2NVL - chains A and B of the 10 polymer chains in the assembly; structure by X-ray diffraction, 2.36 A resolution.

# Chain A (and B)
Name: Probable peroxiredoxin
Source organism: Aeropyrum pernix
Notes: EC 1.11.1.15; chain B of this document is another copy of the same molecule, construct and numbering; everything in this record applies to it too
UniProtKB: Q9Y9L0 (TDXH_AERPE); residues 1-250 here = UniProt positions 1-250
Amino-acid sequence (250 residues; row label = number of the first residue in the row):
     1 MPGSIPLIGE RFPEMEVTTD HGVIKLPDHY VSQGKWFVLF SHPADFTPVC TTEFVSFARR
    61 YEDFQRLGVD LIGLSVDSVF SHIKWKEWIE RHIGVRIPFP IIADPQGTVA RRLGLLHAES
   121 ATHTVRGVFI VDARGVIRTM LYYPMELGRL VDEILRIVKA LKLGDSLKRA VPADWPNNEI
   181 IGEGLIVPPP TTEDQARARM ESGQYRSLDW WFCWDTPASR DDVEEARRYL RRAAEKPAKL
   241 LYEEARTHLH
Disordered / not traced: 1-3, 246-250 (chain B: 1-3, 121-122, 246-250)
Sequence notes: engineered mutation Ser207 (Cys in Q9Y9L0)
Modified residues: Cys50 (cysteinesulfonic acid; OCS)
UniProt features mapped onto this chain:
  - active site: Cys50 (Cysteine sulfenic acid (-SOH) intermediate)
  - binding site (substrate): Arg126
  - mutagenesis: Cys50 (C50S: Abolishes enzyme activity), Cys213 (C213S: Abolishes enzyme activity)
What the authors report for this chain:
  - post-translational modification sites: Cys50
  - conformationally variable residues (side-chain flip): Arg126
  - contacts within the chain: Cys50-Arg126
  - catalytic residues: His42, Arg149 (proposed by the authors, not directly observed)

# How chain A and chain B interact
Contacting residue pairs - 171 pairs, chain A then chain B:
  Ser4(A) with Ser4(B)
  Ile5(A) with Ile5(B), hydrophobic
  Leu7(A) with Leu116(B); His117(B)
  Ile8(A) with His117(B), hydrogen bond (backbone-side chain); Ala118(B); Glu119(B); Val125(B), hydrophobic; Tyr142(B); Tyr143(B)
  Gly9(A) with Ala118(B); Glu119(B)
  Glu10(A) with Ala118(B)
  Phe46(A) with Trp211(B)
  Thr47(A) with Trp211(B)
  Pro48(A) with Ile186(B), hydrophobic; Trp211(B); Phe212(B), hydrophobic
  Val49(A) with Ala170(B), hydrophobic; Val171(B); Ile186(B)
  Thr51(A) with Trp211(B); Phe212(B)
  Thr52(A) with Pro172(B); Ala173(B), hydrogen bond (side chain-backbone); Asn178(B); Phe212(B)
  Glu53(A) with Ala173(B)
  Val55(A) with Ile180(B), hydrophobic
  Ser56(A) with Asp174(B), hydrogen bond
  Arg59(A) with Glu179(B), salt bridge
  Arg60(A) with Glu179(B), salt bridge
  Trp85(A) with Trp211(B)
  Trp88(A) with Leu208(B); Asp209(B), hydrogen bond; Trp211(B)
  Ile93(A) with Ile180(B), hydrophobic
  His117(A) with Ile5(B); Leu7(B); Ile8(B), hydrogen bond (side chain-backbone)
  Ala118(A) with Leu7(B); Ile8(B), hydrogen bond (backbone-backbone); Gly9(B); Glu10(B)
  Glu119(A) with Ile8(B), hydrogen bond (backbone-backbone); Gly9(B)
  Arg138(A) with Pro144(B); Glu146(B), salt bridge
  Thr139(A) with Tyr142(B); Pro144(B)
  Met140(A) with Leu141(B); Tyr142(B), hydrogen bond (backbone-backbone)
  Leu141(A) with Met140(B); Tyr143(B), hydrophobic
  Tyr142(A) with Ile8(B), hydrophobic; Thr139(B); Met140(B), hydrogen bond (backbone-backbone); Tyr142(B), hydrophobic
  Tyr143(A) with Ile8(B); Leu141(B), hydrophobic; Glu153(B), hydrogen bond; Ile157(B)
  Pro144(A) with Arg138(B); Thr139(B); Leu161(B), hydrophobic
  Glu146(A) with Arg138(B), salt bridge; Leu161(B); Ala170(B); Val171(B), hydrogen bond (backbone-backbone)
  Leu147(A) with Ile157(B), hydrophobic; Leu161(B), hydrophobic; Val171(B)
  Gly148(A) with Arg156(B), hydrogen bond (backbone-side chain); Val171(B), hydrogen bond (backbone-backbone); Ala173(B)
  Arg149(A) with Ala173(B); Asp174(B), hydrogen bond (backbone-backbone)
  Leu150(A) with Glu153(B); Arg156(B); Asp174(B)
  Val151(A) with Asp174(B), hydrogen bond (backbone-side chain)
  Glu153(A) with Tyr143(B), hydrogen bond; Leu150(B)
  Arg156(A) with Gly148(B), hydrogen bond (side chain-backbone); Leu150(B)
  Ile157(A) with Tyr143(B); Leu147(B), hydrophobic
  Ala160(A) with Leu147(B), hydrophobic
  Leu161(A) with Pro144(B), hydrophobic; Glu146(B); Leu147(B), hydrophobic
  Ala170(A) with Val49(B), hydrophobic; Glu146(B)
  Val171(A) with Val49(B); Glu146(B), hydrogen bond (backbone-backbone); Leu147(B); Gly148(B), hydrogen bond (backbone-backbone)
  Pro172(A) with Thr52(B); Gly148(B)
  Ala173(A) with Thr52(B), hydrogen bond (backbone-side chain); Glu53(B); Gly148(B); Arg149(B)
  Asp174(A) with Ser56(B), hydrogen bond; Arg60(B), salt bridge; Arg149(B), hydrogen bond (backbone-backbone); Leu150(B); Val151(B), hydrogen bond (side chain-backbone)
  Asn177(A) with Ala233(B), hydrogen bond (side chain-backbone); Ala234(B), hydrogen bond (side chain-backbone); Glu235(B); Lys236(B); Pro237(B)
  Asn178(A) with Thr52(B); Pro237(B); Leu240(B)
  Glu179(A) with Ser56(B); Arg59(B); Arg60(B), salt bridge; Leu240(B); Leu241(B), hydrogen bond (backbone-backbone)
  Ile180(A) with Thr52(B); Val55(B), hydrophobic; Leu240(B); Leu241(B); Tyr242(B), hydrogen bond (backbone-backbone)
  Ile181(A) with Leu240(B)
  Gly182(A) with Leu240(B)
  Ile186(A) with Pro48(B), hydrophobic; Val49(B)
  Pro189(A) with Pro48(B)
  Arg206(A) with Tyr242(B)
  Leu208(A) with Trp88(B); Ile93(B), hydrophobic
  Asp209(A) with Trp88(B), hydrogen bond
  Trp211(A) with Phe46(B); Thr47(B); Pro48(B); Thr51(B); Trp88(B)
  Phe212(A) with Thr51(B); Thr52(B)
  Trp214(A) with Tyr242(B), hydrophobic
  Arg227(A) with Lys236(B)
  Leu230(A) with Ala233(B); Ala234(B)
  Arg231(A) with Ala234(B), hydrogen bond (side chain-backbone); Glu235(B)
  Ala233(A) with Asn177(B), hydrogen bond (backbone-side chain); Leu230(B)
  Ala234(A) with Asn177(B), hydrogen bond (backbone-side chain); Arg227(B); Leu230(B); Arg231(B)
  Glu235(A) with Asn177(B), hydrogen bond (backbone-side chain)
  Lys236(A) with Asn177(B), hydrogen bond (backbone-side chain); Gly182(B); Glu183(B), salt bridge; Arg227(B)
  Pro237(A) with Asn177(B); Asn178(B)
  Leu240(A) with Asn178(B); Glu179(B); Ile180(B); Ile181(B); Gly182(B)
  Leu241(A) with Glu179(B), hydrogen bond (backbone-backbone); Ile180(B), hydrogen bond (backbone-backbone)
  Tyr242(A) with Ile180(B), hydrogen bond (backbone-backbone); Arg206(B); Trp214(B), hydrophobic
Other interface residues (no listed pair), chain A (75 interface residues in all): His92, Leu116, Val125, Lys239
Other interface residues (no listed pair), chain B (78 interface residues in all): Trp85, His92, Gly114, Ala160, Pro176, Pro189, Lys239

# Overview
The interface between chain A and chain B involves 75 residues on one side and 78 on the other; the contacts
include 36 hydrogen bonds and 7 salt bridges. Polar contacts include Arg59(A)-Glu179(B), Arg60(A)-Glu179(B)
and Arg138(A)-Glu146(B). From the paper: catalytic residues His42(A) and Arg149(A); a modification site at
Cys50(A).
Chain A and chain B are both Probable peroxiredoxin (Aeropyrum pernix); the structure, Crystal structure of
archaeal peroxiredoxin, thioredoxin peroxidase from Aeropyrum pernix K1 (sulfonic acid form), was determined
by X-ray diffraction (same publication as 2ZCT, 2E2G and 2E2M).
